PDB entry 6IPC | X-ray diffraction, 4.44 A resolution (low resolution: residue-level contacts below are approximate; hydrogen-bond / salt-bridge calls are withheld) | chains C and D of the 8 polymer chains in the assembly

== Chain C ==
Molecule: Ferritin heavy chain
Source organism: Homo sapiens
Notes: EC 1.16.3.1
UniProtKB: P02794 (FRIH_HUMAN); aligned to UniProt positions 2-177 over residues 1-176 (the alignment contains insertions or deletions, so no single offset holds)
Sequence (176 residues; each row starts with the number of its first residue):
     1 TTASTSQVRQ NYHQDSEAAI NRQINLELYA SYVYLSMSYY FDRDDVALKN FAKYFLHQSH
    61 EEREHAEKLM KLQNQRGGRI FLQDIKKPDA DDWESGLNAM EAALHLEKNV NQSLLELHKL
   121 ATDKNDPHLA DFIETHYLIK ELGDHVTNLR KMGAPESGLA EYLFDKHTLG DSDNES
Unresolved in the structure: 1-9, 172-176
Sequence notes: engineered mutation Ala90 (Cys91 in P02794), Ala102 (Cys103 in P02794), Ala130 (Cys131 in P02794)
Curated features (UniProtKB/Swiss-Prot):
  - binding site (Fe cation): Glu27, Glu62, His65, Glu107
  - site: Arg22 (Essential for association with cargo receptor NCOA4)
  - modified residue: Thr1 (N-acetylthreonine)

== Chain D ==
Molecule: Ferritin heavy chain
Source organism: Homo sapiens
Notes: EC 1.16.3.1
UniProtKB: P02794 (FRIH_HUMAN); aligned to UniProt positions 2-177 over residues 1-176 (the alignment contains insertions or deletions, so no single offset holds)
Sequence (176 residues; row label = number of the first residue in the row):
     1 TTASTSQVRQ NYHQDSEAAI NRQINLELYA SYVYLSMSYY FDRDDVALKN FAKYFLHQSH
    61 EEREHAEKLM KLQNQRGGRI FLQDIKKPDA DDWESGLNAM EAALHLEKNV NQSLLELHKL
   121 ATDKNDPHLC DFIETHYLIK ELGDHVTNLR KMGAPESGLA EYLFDKHTLG DSDNES
Unresolved in the structure: 1-3, 147-176
Sequence notes: engineered mutation Ala90 (Cys91 in P02794), Ala102 (Cys103 in P02794)
Curated features (UniProtKB/Swiss-Prot):
  - binding site (Fe cation): Glu27, Glu62, His65, Glu107
  - site: Arg22 (Essential for association with cargo receptor NCOA4)
  - modified residue: Thr1 (N-acetylthreonine)

== Chain C / chain D interface ==
Residue-residue contacts (56):
  Leu28(C) - Tyr32(D)
  Ser31(C) - Arg63(D)
  Tyr32(C) - Leu28(D)
  Tyr32(C) - Leu82(D)
  Tyr32(C) - Gln83(D)
  Tyr32(C) - Ile85(D)
  Leu35(C) - Arg63(D)
  Leu35(C) - Met70(D)
  Ser36(C) - Leu82(D)
  Tyr39(C) - Glu67(D)
  Tyr39(C) - Met70(D)
  Tyr39(C) - Lys71(D)
  Tyr39(C) - Asn74(D)
  Asp42(C) - Lys71(D)
  Asp42(C) - Asn74(D)
  Arg43(C) - Asn74(D)
  Arg43(C) - Arg79(D)
  Asp44(C) - Ser6(D)
  Asp44(C) - Gln7(D)
  Asp44(C) - Arg79(D)
  Asp45(C) - Arg79(D)
  Leu56(C) - Arg63(D)
  Leu56(C) - Glu67(D)
  Ser59(C) - Arg63(D)
  His60(C) - Arg63(D)
  His60(C) - Glu67(D)
  Arg63(C) - His60(D)
  Arg63(C) - Arg63(D)
  Glu67(C) - Tyr39(D)
  Glu67(C) - Leu56(D)
  Glu67(C) - His60(D)
  Met70(C) - Leu35(D)
  Met70(C) - Tyr39(D)
  Lys71(C) - Tyr39(D)
  Lys71(C) - Asp42(D)
  Asn74(C) - Tyr39(D)
  Asn74(C) - Asp42(D)
  Asn74(C) - Arg43(D)
  Asn74(C) - Asp44(D)
  Arg79(C) - Arg43(D)
  Ile80(C) - Tyr39(D)
  Leu82(C) - Tyr32(D)
  Leu82(C) - Ser36(D)
  Leu82(C) - Lys87(D)
  Gln83(C) - Tyr32(D)
  Gln83(C) - Lys87(D)
  Asp84(C) - Lys86(D)
  Asp84(C) - Lys87(D)
  Ile85(C) - Tyr32(D)
  Ile85(C) - Asp84(D)
  Ile85(C) - Ile85(D)
  Lys86(C) - Asp84(D)
  Lys87(C) - Leu82(D)
  Lys87(C) - Gln83(D)
  Lys87(C) - Asp84(D)
  Asp91(C) - Leu82(D)
Other interface residues (no listed pair), chain C (28 interface residues in all): Asn25
Other interface residues (no listed pair), chain D (31 interface residues in all): Val8, Asn25, Tyr40, Gly77, Ile80, Phe81, Pro88

== Summary ==
Chain C and chain D form an interface of 28 and 31 residues respectively. From UniProt: 4 Fe cation-binding
residues on chain C; 4 Fe cation-binding residues on chain D.
Here chain C is Ferritin heavy chain and chain D is Ferritin heavy chain, both from Homo sapiens. Entry 6IPC
(Non-native human ferritin 8-mer) was determined by X-ray diffraction together with 6J7G, 6IPO, 6IPP and 6IPQ
from the same study.
